8B7O - chain AAA; structure by X-ray diffraction, 1.17 A resolution.

== Chain AAA ==
Protein: Ferritin heavy chain, N-terminally processed
From: Homo sapiens
UniProtKB: P02794 (FRIH_HUMAN); residues 1-182 here correspond to UniProt positions 2-183 (UniProt number = residue number + 1)
Chain sequence (183 residues; each row starts with the number of its first residue):
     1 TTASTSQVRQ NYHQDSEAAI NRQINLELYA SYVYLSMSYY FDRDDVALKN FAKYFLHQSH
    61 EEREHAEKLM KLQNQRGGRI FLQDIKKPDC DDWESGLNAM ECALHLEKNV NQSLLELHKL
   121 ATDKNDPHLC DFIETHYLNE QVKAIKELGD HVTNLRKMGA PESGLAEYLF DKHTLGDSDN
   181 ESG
Not modelled in the structure: 1-3, 177-182
Construct notes: expression tag (183)
Metal / ion sites: Mg2+ site 1 near Arg22 (its only coordinating residue here); Fe ion: Glu27, Glu62, His65; Mg2+ site 2 near Asp42 (its only coordinating residue here); Mg2+ site 3: Gln58, Glu107; gold ion site 1 near Cys90 (its only coordinating residue here); gold ion site 2 near Cys102 (its only coordinating residue here); gold ion site 3 near Cys130 (its only coordinating residue here); Mg2+ site 4: Asp131, Glu134
Curated features (UniProtKB/Swiss-Prot):
  - binding site (Fe cation): Glu27, Glu62, His65, Glu107, Gln141
  - site: Arg22 (Essential for association with cargo receptor NCOA4)
  - modified residue: Thr1 (N-acetylthreonine), Ser178 (Phosphoserine), Ser182 (Phosphoserine)
From the paper describing this entry:
  - gold ion coordination: Cys90, Cys102, Cys130
  - conformationally variable residues (order/disorder transition): Asp89 to Glu94

== In short ==
Glu27, Glu62 and His65 coordinate a Fe ion ion. Gln58 and Glu107 form the Mg2+ site 3. From UniProt: 5 Fe
cation-binding residues. From the paper: gold ion coordination by Cys90, Cys102 and Cys130; conformational
variability at Asp89.
Chain AAA is Ferritin heavy chain, N-terminally processed (Homo sapiens); the structure, X-ray structure of
Auranofin-human H-chain ferritin, was determined by X-ray diffraction together with 8B7L from the same study.
